PDB entry 6IQO | X-ray diffraction, 2.11 A resolution | chain A

# Chain A
Name: DNA-binding protein SSO0352
From: Sulfolobus solfataricus (strain ATCC 35092 / DSM 1617 / JCM 11322 / P2)
UniProt: Q980F8 (Y352_SULSO); numbering as in UniProt (aligned over 1-118)
Amino-acid sequence (124 residues; each row starts with the number of its first residue):
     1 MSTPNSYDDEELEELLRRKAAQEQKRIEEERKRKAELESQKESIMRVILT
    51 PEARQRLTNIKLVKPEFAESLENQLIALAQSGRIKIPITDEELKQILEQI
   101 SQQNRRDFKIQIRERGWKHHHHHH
Unresolved in the structure: 1-4, 106-124
Sequence notes: engineered mutation Mse-45 (Leu in Q980F8); expression tag (119-124)
Modified positions: Mse-1 (selenomethionine); Mse-45 (selenomethionine)

# Overview
Chain A is DNA-binding protein SSO0352 (Sulfolobus solfataricus (strain ATCC 35092 / DSM 1617 / JCM 11322 /
P2)); the structure, Se-Met L45M Programmed Cell Death 5 protein from Sulfolobus solfataricus, was determined
by X-ray diffraction, deposited together with 6IQC.
